PDB entry 5BK2 | X-ray diffraction, 2.60 A resolution | chains B and C of the 3 polymer chains in the assembly

Chain B:
Molecule: Maltose-binding periplasmic protein
Source organism: Escherichia coli
Reference sequence: P0AEX9 (MALE_ECOLI); residues 1-366 here correspond to UniProt positions 27-392 (UniProt number = residue number + 26)
Sequence (398 residues; each row starts with the number of its first residue; numbers below 1 keep their minus sign (Met-30 is residue -30)):
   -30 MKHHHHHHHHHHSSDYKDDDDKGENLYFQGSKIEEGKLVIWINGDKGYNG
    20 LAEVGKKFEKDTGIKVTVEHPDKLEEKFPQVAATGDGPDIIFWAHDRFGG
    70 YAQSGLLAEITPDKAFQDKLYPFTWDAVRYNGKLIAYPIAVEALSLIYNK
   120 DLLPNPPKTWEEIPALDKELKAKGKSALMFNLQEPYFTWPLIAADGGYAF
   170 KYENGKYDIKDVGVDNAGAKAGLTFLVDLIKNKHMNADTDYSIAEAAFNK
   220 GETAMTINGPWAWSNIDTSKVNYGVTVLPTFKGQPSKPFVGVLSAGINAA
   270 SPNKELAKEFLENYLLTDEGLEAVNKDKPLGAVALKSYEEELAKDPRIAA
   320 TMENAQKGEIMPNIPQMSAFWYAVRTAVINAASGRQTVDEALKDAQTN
Unresolved in the structure: -30 to 0
Construct notes: initiating methionine (-30); expression tag (-29 to 0, 367)

Chain C:
Molecule: sAB Heavy Chain
Source organism: Homo sapiens
Sequence (237 residues; each row starts with the number of its first residue):
     1 EISEVQLVESGGGLVQPGGSLRLSCAASGFNIYSSSIHWVRQAPGKGLEW
    51 VASISSYSGYTSYADSVKGRFTISADTSKNTAYLQMNSLRAEDTAVYYCA
   101 RYKYPYWSWYYYWGGMDYWGQGTLVTVSSASTKGPSVFPLAPSSKSTSGG
   151 TAALGCLVKDYFPEPVTVSWNSGALTSGVHTFPAVLQSSGLYSLSSVVTV
   201 PSSSLGTQTYICNVNHKPSNTKVDKKVEPKSCDKTHT
Unresolved in the structure: 1-2, 231-237
Cystine bridges: Cys25-Cys99, Cys156-Cys212

How chain B and chain C interact:
Residue-residue contacts (30; chain B residue first):
  Glu45(B) with Tyr112(C), hydrogen bond; Trp113(C), hydrogen bond
  Pro48(B) with Trp107(C); Tyr110(C), hydrophobic; Trp113(C), hydrophobic
  Gln49(B) with Tyr104(C); Trp113(C)
  Ala51(B) with Tyr57(C)
  Ala52(B) with Tyr33(C); Ser34(C); Tyr57(C), hydrophobic
  Thr53(B) with Ser34(C)
  Arg66(B) with Tyr112(C)
  Gly69(B) with Trp109(C); Tyr110(C)
  Tyr70(B) with Tyr110(C)
  Gln72(B) with Trp109(C)
  Ser73(B) with Trp107(C); Trp109(C), hydrogen bond; Tyr110(C)
  Leu75(B) with Tyr57(C)
  Pro334(B) with Trp109(C)
  Ser337(B) with Trp109(C), hydrogen bond (side chain-backbone); Tyr110(C); Tyr112(C)
  Ala338(B) with Trp109(C); Tyr111(C), hydrophobic
  Tyr341(B) with Tyr111(C); Tyr112(C), hydrophobic
  Gln365(B) with Tyr111(C)
Other interface residues (no listed pair), chain B (18 interface residues in all): Gln335
Other interface residues (no listed pair), chain C (11 interface residues in all): Pro105
From the paper, about this interface:
  - epitope / paratope residues, chain B: His64(B)

In short:
Chain B and chain C form an interface of 18 and 11 residues respectively; the contacts include 4 hydrogen
bonds. Polar contacts include Glu45(B)-Tyr112(C), Glu45(B)-Trp113(C) and Ser73(B)-Trp109(C). From the paper:
the epitope/paratope residue His64(B).
Here chain B is Maltose-binding periplasmic protein (Escherichia coli) and chain C is sAB Heavy Chain (Homo
sapiens). Entry 5BK2 (Crystal structure of maltose binding protein in complex with a peristeric synthetic
antibody) was determined by X-ray diffraction (same publication as 5BK1).
